9EOK - chains S and T of the 42 polymer chains in the assembly; structure by electron microscopy, 23.00 A resolution (very low resolution: no residue pairs are listed; an interface is given only as per-side residue counts).

Chain S (and T):
Protein: Tubulin beta-4 chain
From: Xenopus laevis
Notes: chain T of this document is another copy of the same molecule, construct and numbering; everything in this record applies to it too
Reference sequence: P30883 (TBB4_XENLA); the author numbering skips numbers that UniProt does not, so the offset changes along the chain: 1-44 = UniProt 1-44; 47-360 = UniProt 45-358; 369-455 = UniProt 359-445
Chain sequence (445 residues; each row starts with the number of its first residue; note: 10 numbers in that range are skipped by the numbering (no residue carries them; nothing is unmodelled there)):
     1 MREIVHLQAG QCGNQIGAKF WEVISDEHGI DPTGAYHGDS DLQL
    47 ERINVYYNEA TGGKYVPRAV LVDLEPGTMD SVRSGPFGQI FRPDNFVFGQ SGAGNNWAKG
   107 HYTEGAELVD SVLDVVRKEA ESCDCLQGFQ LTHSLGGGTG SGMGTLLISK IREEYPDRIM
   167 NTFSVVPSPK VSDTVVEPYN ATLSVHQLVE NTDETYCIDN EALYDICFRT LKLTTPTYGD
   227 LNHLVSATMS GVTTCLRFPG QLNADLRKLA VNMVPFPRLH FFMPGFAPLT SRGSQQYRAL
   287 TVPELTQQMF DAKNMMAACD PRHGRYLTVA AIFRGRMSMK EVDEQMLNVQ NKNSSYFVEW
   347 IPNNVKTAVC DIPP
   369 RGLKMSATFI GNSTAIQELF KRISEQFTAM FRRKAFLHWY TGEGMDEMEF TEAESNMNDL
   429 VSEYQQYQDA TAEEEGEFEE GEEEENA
Disordered / not traced: 437-455
Curated features (UniProtKB/Swiss-Prot):
  - motif: Met1 to Ile4 (MREI motif)
  - binding site (GTP): Gln11, Glu71, Ser140, Gly144, Thr145, Gly146, Asn206, Asn228
  - binding site (Mg(2+)): Glu71
  - modified residue: Glu448 (5-glutamyl polyglutamate)
Residues lining bound ligands:
  - GDP (guanosine-5'-diphosphate): Gly10, Gln11, Cys12, Gln15, Ile16, Ala99, Asn101, Ser140, Gly142, Gly143, Gly144, Thr145, Gly146, Asp179, Thr180, Glu183, Asn206, Tyr224, Leu227, Asn228
  - GTP (guanosine-5'-triphosphate): Gln247, Leu248, Lys254
  - taxol (TA1): Glu22, Val23, Asp26, Glu27, Leu217, Leu219, Asp226, His229, Leu230, Ala233, Ser236, Phe272, Pro274, Leu275, Thr276, Arg278, Gln281, Arg320, Pro360, Arg369, Gly370, Leu371

How chain S and chain T interact:
At this resolution (23 A) residue pairs are not listed: 26 residues of chain S and 24 of chain T lie at the interface.

In short:
26 residues of chain S and 24 residues of chain T are in contact. Ligands of chain S: GTP, GDP and taxol. From
UniProt: 8 GTP-binding residues and Mg2+-binding residue Glu71(S) on chain S.
Chain S and chain T are both Tubulin beta-4 chain (Xenopus laevis); the structure, Minus end of the vertebrate
gamma-tubulin ring complex-capped microtubule, was determined by electron microscopy (same publication as
9EOJ).
